Entry 4WJ3 (X-ray diffraction, 3.71 A resolution); this record covers chains K and M of the 10 polymer chains in the assembly.

== Chain K ==
Name: Aspartyl/glutamyl-tRNA(Asn/Gln) amidotransferase subunit B
Organism: Pseudomonas aeruginosa PAO1
Notes: EC 6.3.5.-
Reference sequence: Q9HVT7 (GATB_PSEAE); residue numbers follow UniProt; this construct covers 1-403
Sequence (481 residues; row label = number of the first residue in the row; X marks 78 residues of unknown identity (built as UNK)):
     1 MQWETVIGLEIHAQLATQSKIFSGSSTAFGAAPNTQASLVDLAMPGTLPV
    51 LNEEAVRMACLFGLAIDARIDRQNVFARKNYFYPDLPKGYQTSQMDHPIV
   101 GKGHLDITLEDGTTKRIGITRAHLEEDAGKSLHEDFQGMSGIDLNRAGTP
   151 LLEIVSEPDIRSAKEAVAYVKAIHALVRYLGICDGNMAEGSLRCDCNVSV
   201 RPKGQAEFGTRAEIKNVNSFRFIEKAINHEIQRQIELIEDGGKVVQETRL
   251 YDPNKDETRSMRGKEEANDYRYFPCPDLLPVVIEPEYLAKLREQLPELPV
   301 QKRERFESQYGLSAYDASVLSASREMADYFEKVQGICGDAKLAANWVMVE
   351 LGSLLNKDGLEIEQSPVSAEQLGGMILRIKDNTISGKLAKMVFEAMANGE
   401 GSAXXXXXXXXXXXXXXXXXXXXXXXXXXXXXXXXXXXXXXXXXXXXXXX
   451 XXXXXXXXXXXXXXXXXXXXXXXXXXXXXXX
Unresolved in the structure: 1-2, 136-137, 404-410, 453-454, 469-481

== Chain M ==
Name: Aspartate--tRNA(Asp/Asn) ligase
Organism: Pseudomonas aeruginosa PAO1
Notes: EC 6.1.1.23
Reference sequence: Q51422 (SYDND_PSEAE); numbering as in UniProt (aligned over 1-591)
Sequence (599 residues; numbered -7 to 591; the number before each row is that of its first residue; numbers below 1 keep their minus sign (Met-7 is residue -7)):
    -7 MGHHHHHHMMRSHYCGQLNESLDGQEVTLCGWVHRRRDHGGVIFLDVRDR
    43 EGLAQVVFDPDRAETFAKADRVRSEFVVKITGKVRLRPEGARNPNMASGS
    93 IEVLGYELEVLNQAETPPFPLDEYSDVGEETRLRYRFIDLRRPEMAAKLK
   143 LRARITSSIRRYLDDNGFLDVETPILGRPTPEGARDYLVPSRTYPGHFFA
   193 LPQSPQLFKQLLMVAGFDRYYQIAKCFRDEDLRADRQPEFTQIDIETSFL
   243 DESDIIGITEKMVRQLFKEVLDVEFDEFPHMPFEEAMRRYGSDKPDLRIP
   293 LELVDVADQLKEVEFKVFSGPANDPKGRVAALRVPGAASMPRSQIDDYTK
   343 FVGIYGAKGLAYIKVNERAKGVEGLQSPIVKFIPEANLNVILDRVGAVDG
   393 DIVFFGADKAKIVCDALGALRIKVGHDLKLLTREWAPMWVVDFPMFEEND
   443 DGSLSALHHPFTSPKCTPAELEANPGAALSRAYDMVLNGTELGGGSIRIH
   493 DKSMQQAVFRVLGIDEAEQEEKFGFLLDALKYGAPPHGGLAFGLDRLVML
   543 MTGASSIREVIAFPKTQSAGDVMTQAPGSVDGKALRELHIRLREQPKAE
Unresolved in the structure: -7 to 1, 591
Construct notes: expression tag (-7 to 0)
UniProt features mapped onto this chain:
  - region: Gln198 to Lys201 (Aspartate)
  - binding site (L-aspartate): Glu174, Arg220, His450, Arg490
  - binding site (ATP): Arg220 to Glu222, Gln229, Glu483, Gly535 to Arg538
  - site (Important for tRNA non-discrimination): His31, Gly82
  - mutagenesis: His31 (H31L: Enhances enzyme specificity for tRNA(Asp) over tRNA(Asn) by 3.5-fold, by reducing enzyme's ability to misacylate tRNA(Asn) when tested against E.coli tRNA, but shows little effect when tested ...), Gly82 (G82K: Enhances enzyme specificity for tRNA(Asp) over tRNA(Asn) by 4.2-fold, by reducing enzyme's ability to misacylate tRNA(Asn) when tested against E.coli tRNA, but shows little effect when tested ...)

== How chain K and chain M interact ==
Residue-residue contacts (15):
  His229(K) with Glu586(M); Gln587(M); Pro588(M)
  Gln232(K) with Glu586(M)
  Arg233(K) with Glu586(M), hydrogen bond (backbone-side chain); Pro588(M); Lys589(M)
  Glu236(K) with Arg585(M), salt bridge
  Leu237(K) with Lys589(M)
  Asp240(K) with Lys589(M), salt bridge
  Arg249(K) with Ala590(M)
  Lys255(K) with Asp223(M), salt bridge
  Asp256(K) with Gln587(M)
  Glu257(K) with Gln587(M)
  Thr258(K) with Pro588(M)
Also at the interface, not in a pair above, chain M (9 interface residues in all): Arg583, Leu584

== Summary ==
The interface between chain K and chain M involves 11 residues on one side and 9 on the other, with 1 hydrogen
bond and 3 salt bridges. Among the polar pairs are Glu236(K)-Arg585(M), Asp240(K)-Lys589(M) and
Lys255(K)-Asp223(M).
Here chain K is Aspartyl/glutamyl-tRNA(Asn/Gln) amidotransferase subunit B and chain M is
Aspartate--tRNA(Asp/Asn) ligase, both from Pseudomonas aeruginosa PAO1. Entry 4WJ3 (Crystal structure of the
asparagine transamidosome from Pseudomonas aeruginosa) was determined by X-ray diffraction (same publication
as 4WJ4).
